Entry 7NAU (electron microscopy, 3.78 A resolution); this record covers chains A and P of the 21 polymer chains in the assembly.

Chain A:
Molecule: 16S rRNA
From: Escherichia coli (strain K12)
Sequence (1542 nucleotides; numbered 1 to 1542; the number before each row is that of its first residue):
     1 AAAUUGAAGA GUUUGAUCAU GGCUCAGAUU GAACGCUGGC GGCAGGCCUA ACACAUGCAA
    61 GUCGAACGGU AACAGGAAGA AGCUUGCUUC UUUGCUGACG AGUGGCGGAC GGGUGAGUAA
   121 UGUCUGGGAA ACUGCCUGAU GGAGGGGGAU AACUACUGGA AACGGUAGCU AAUACCGCAU
   181 AACGUCGCAA GACCAAAGAG GGGGACCUUC GGGCCUCUUG CCAUCGGAUG UGCCCAGAUG
   241 GGAUUAGCUA GUAGGUGGGG UAACGGCUCA CCUAGGCGAC GAUCCCUAGC UGGUCUGAGA
   301 GGAUGACCAG CCACACUGGA ACUGAGACAC GGUCCAGACU CCUACGGGAG GCAGCAGUGG
   361 GGAAUAUUGC ACAAUGGGCG CAAGCCUGAU GCAGCCAUGC CGCGUGUAUG AAGAAGGCCU
   421 UCGGGUUGUA AAGUACUUUC AGCGGGGAGG AAGGGAGUAA AGUUAAUACC UUUGCUCAUU
   481 GACGUUACCC GCAGAAGAAG CACCGGCUAA CUCCGUGCCA GCAGCCXCGG UAAUACGGAG
   541 GGUGCAAGCG UUAAUCGGAA UUACUGGGCG UAAAGCGCAC GCAGGCGGUU UGUUAAGUCA
   601 GAUGUGAAAU CCCCGGGCUC AACCUGGGAA CUGCAUCUGA UACUGGCAAG CUUGAGUCUC
   661 GUAGAGGGGG GUAGAAUUCC AGGUGUAGCG GUGAAAUGCG UAGAGAUCUG GAGGAAUACC
   721 GGUGGCGAAG GCGGCCCCCU GGACGAAGAC UGACGCUCAG GUGCGAAAGC GUGGGGAGCA
   781 AACAGGAUUA GAUACCCUGG UAGUCCACGC CGUAAACGAU GUCGACUUGG AGGUUGUGCC
   841 CUUGAGGCGU GGCUUCCGGA GCUAACGCGU UAAGUCGACC GCCUGGGGAG UACGGCCGCA
   901 AGGUUAAAAC UCAAAUGAAU UGACGGGGGC CCGCACAAGC GGUGGAGCAU GUGGUUUAAU
   961 UCGAUGXAAC GCGAAGAACC UUACCUGGUC UUGACAUCCA CGGAAGUUUU CAGAGAUGAG
  1021 AAUGUGCCUU CGGGAACCGU GAGACAGGUG CUGCAUGGCU GUCGUCAGCU CGUGUUGUGA
  1081 AAUGUUGGGU UAAGUCCCGC AACGAGCGCA ACCCUUAUCC UUUGUUGCCA GCGGUCCGGC
  1141 CGGGAACUCA AAGGAGACUG CCAGUGAUAA ACUGGAGGAA GGUGGGGAUG ACGUCAAGUC
  1201 AUCAUGGCCC UUACGACCAG GGCUACACAC GUGCUACAAU GGCGCAUACA AAGAGAAGCG
  1261 ACCUCGCGAG AGCAAGCGGA CCUCAUAAAG UGCGUCGUAG UCCGGAUUGG AGUCUGCAAC
  1321 UCGACUCCAU GAAGUCGGAA UCGCUAGUAA UCGUGGAUCA GAAUGCCACG GUGAAUACGU
  1381 UCCCGGGCCU UGUACACACC GCCCGUXACA CCAUGGGAGU GGGUUGCAAA AGAAGUAGGU
  1441 AGCUUAACCU UCGGGAGGGC GCUUACCACU UUGUGAUUCA UGACUGGGGU GAAGUCGUAA
  1501 CAAGGUAACC GUAGGGGAAC CUGCGGUUGG AUCACCUCCU UA
Disordered / not traced: 1401-1408, 1492-1501, 1541-1542
Modified / non-standard residues: PSU (pseudouridine-5'-monophosphate) at position 516, G7M (N7-methyl-guanosine-5'-monophosphate) at position 527, 2MG (2N-methylguanosine-5'-monophosphate) at position 966, 5MC (5-methylcytidine-5'-monophosphate) at position 967, 2MG (2N-methylguanosine-5'-monophosphate) at position 1207, 4OC (4n,o2'-methylcytidine-5'-monophosphate) at position 1402, 5MC (5-methylcytidine-5'-monophosphate) at position 1407, UR3 (3-methyluridine-5'-monophoshate) at position 1498, 2MG (2N-methylguanosine-5'-monophosphate) at position 1516, MA6 (6N-dimethyladenosine-5'-monophoshate) at position 1518, MA6 (6N-dimethyladenosine-5'-monophoshate) at position 1519
Ion coordination: Mg2+ site 1 near G21 (its only coordinating residue here); Mg2+ site 2 near G41 (its only coordinating residue here); Mg2+ site 3: C48, G115; Mg2+ site 4 near A53 (its only coordinating residue here); Mg2+ site 5 near U56 (its only coordinating residue here); Mg2+ site 6: A59, U387; Mg2+ site 7: A109, G331; Mg2+ site 8 near G111 (its only coordinating residue here); Mg2+ site 9 near G113 (its only coordinating residue here); Mg2+ site 10: A116, G117, G289; Mg2+ site 11: G145, A197; Mg2+ site 12: A174, C175; 27 more Mg2+ sites not listed
What the authors report for this chain:
  - conformationally variable residues (order/disorder transition): A1492 to A1493

Chain P:
Protein: 30S ribosomal protein S16
From: Escherichia coli (strain K12)
UniProtKB: P0A7T3 (RS16_ECOLI); residue numbers follow UniProt; this construct covers 1-82
Amino-acid sequence (82 residues; row label = number of the first residue in the row):
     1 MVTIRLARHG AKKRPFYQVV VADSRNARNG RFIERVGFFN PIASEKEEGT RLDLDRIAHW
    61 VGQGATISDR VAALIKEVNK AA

Chain A / chain P interface:
Pairs across the interface (68; chain A residue first):
  C43(A) with Lys12(P), salt bridge to the phosphate
  A44(A) with Lys12(P), phosphate contact
  C110(A) with Arg25(P), hydrogen bond to the sugar
  G111(A) with Arg25(P), sugar contact; Ala27(P), phosphate contact
  G112(A) with Ala27(P), phosphate contact
  G134(A) with Met1(P), base contact; Arg25(P), hydrogen bond to the base
  C135(A) with Met1(P), hydrogen bond to the base
  C136(A) with Gly64(P), hydrogen bond to the sugar
  U137(A) with Gly64(P), sugar contact
  G227(A) with Gln63(P), base contact
  A228(A) with Val2(P), sugar contact; Trp60(P), phosphate contact
  U229(A) with Val2(P), sugar contact; Asp23(P), sugar contact
  G230(A) with Ile33(P), phosphate contact
  A309(A) with Asn29(P), sugar contact; Gly30(P), phosphate contact; Arg31(P), phosphate contact
  G310(A) with Gly30(P), phosphate contact; Arg31(P), hydrogen bond to the phosphate
  C311(A) with Arg31(P), phosphate contact
  A374(A) with Tyr17(P), sugar contact; Arg70(P), hydrogen bond to the phosphate
  U375(A) with Leu6(P), hydrogen bond to the sugar; Tyr17(P), sugar contact; Arg28(P), hydrogen bond to the base; Arg70(P), salt bridge to the phosphate
  G376(A) with Arg5(P), phosphate contact; Leu6(P), hydrogen bond to the phosphate; Arg28(P), sugar contact; Ser68(P), hydrogen bond to the phosphate
  G377(A) with Arg5(P), salt bridge to the phosphate
  U390(A) with Arg28(P), hydrogen bond to the phosphate
  G391(A) with Arg8(P), hydrogen bond to the phosphate; Arg28(P), salt bridge to the phosphate
  C392(A) with Arg8(P), salt bridge to the phosphate; Lys12(P), phosphate contact; Lys13(P), hydrogen bond to the phosphate
  A393(A) with Lys12(P), salt bridge to the phosphate; Lys13(P), salt bridge to the phosphate
  G449(A) with Ile42(P), sugar contact
  A451(A) with Arg70(P), salt bridge to the phosphate
  A452(A) with Arg70(P), base contact; Ala73(P), sugar contact
  U473(A) with Lys76(P), salt bridge to the phosphate; Lys80(P), phosphate contact
  G474(A) with Lys80(P), salt bridge to the phosphate
  C483(A) with Lys13(P), sugar contact
  G616(A) with Glu47(P), sugar contact
  G617(A) with Arg14(P), hydrogen bond to the sugar; Ser44(P), hydrogen bond to the phosphate; Lys46(P), phosphate contact; Glu47(P), sugar contact
  C618(A) with Arg14(P), hydrogen bond to the sugar; Ser44(P), phosphate contact; Lys46(P), salt bridge to the phosphate
  C623(A) with Ala11(P), sugar contact
  C624(A) with Gly10(P), phosphate contact; Arg14(P), hydrogen bond to the base
  U625(A) with His9(P), phosphate contact; Gly10(P), phosphate contact; Phe16(P), phosphate contact
  G626(A) with Gln18(P), phosphate contact; Arg51(P), hydrogen bond to the sugar
  G627(A) with Arg35(P), salt bridge to the phosphate; Arg51(P), salt bridge to the phosphate
Also at the interface, not in a pair above, chain A (43 interface residues in all): A389, G450, G453, A608, A609
Also at the interface, not in a pair above, chain P (47 interface residues in all): Thr3, Pro15, Ser24, Asn26, Phe38, Pro41, Glu48, Gly62, Asp69, Val71, Glu77

Overview:
43 residues of chain A face 47 of chain P across their interface; the contacts include 18 hydrogen bonds and
13 salt bridges. Polar pairs include G134(A)-Arg25(P), C135(A)-Met1(P) and U375(A)-Arg28(P). C48(A) and
G115(A) coordinate Mg2+ site 3. A59(A) and U387(A) coordinate Mg2+ site 6. The paper reports conformational
variability at A1492(A).
Chain A is 16S rRNA and chain P is 30S ribosomal protein S16, both from Escherichia coli (strain K12); the
structure, Bacterial 30S ribosomal subunit assembly complex state C (Consensus Refinement), was determined by
electron microscopy together with 7AF3, 7AF5, 7AF8, 7AFA, 7AFD, 7AFH and 17 further entries from the same
study.
